8P8O - chains A and C of the 6 polymer chains in the assembly; structure by X-ray diffraction, 3.40 A resolution.

[Chain A (and C)]
Protein: Deoxyuridine 5'-triphosphate nucleotidohydrolase
From: Mycobacterium tuberculosis
Notes: EC 3.6.1.23; chain C of this document is another copy of the same molecule, construct and numbering; everything in this record applies to it too
UniProtKB: A0A045IIQ9 (A0A045IIQ9_MYCTX); numbering as in UniProt (aligned over 1-154)
Sequence (174 residues; row label = number of the first residue in the row; numbers below 1 keep their minus sign (Met-19 is residue -19)):
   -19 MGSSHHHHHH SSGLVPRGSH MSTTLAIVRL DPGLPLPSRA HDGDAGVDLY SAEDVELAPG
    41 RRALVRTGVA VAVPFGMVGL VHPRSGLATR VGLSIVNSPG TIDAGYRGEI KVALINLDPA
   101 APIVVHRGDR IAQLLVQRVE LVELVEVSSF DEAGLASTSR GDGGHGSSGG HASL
Disordered / not traced: -19 to 2, 132-154 (chain C: -19 to 1, 135-154)
Construct notes: initiating methionine (-19); expression tag (-18 to 0)
Reported in the primary citation:
  - catalytic residues: Asp83 (citing earlier work)
  - conformationally variable residues (loop rearrangement): Ser18 to Asp22
  - mutagenesis - A133DEL/G134DEL/L135DEL/A136DEL/S137DEL: decreased binding to StlWT
  - mutagenesis - A133DEL/G134DEL/L135DEL/A136DEL/S137DEL: decreased catalytic activity (citing earlier work)
  - specificity-determining residues: Tyr86 (citing earlier work)

[Interface between chain A and chain C]
Residue-residue contacts - 61 pairs, chain A then chain C:
  Thr3(A) - Glu123(C)
  Leu5(A) - Val122(C)  hydrophobic
  Leu5(A) - Glu123(C)  hydrogen bond (backbone-backbone)
  Leu5(A) - Leu124(C)  hydrophobic
  Leu5(A) - Val125(C)  hydrogen bond (backbone-backbone)
  Ala6(A) - Val125(C)
  Ala6(A) - Phe130(C)
  Ile7(A) - Val125(C)  hydrogen bond (backbone-backbone)
  Ile7(A) - Glu126(C)
  Ile7(A) - Val127(C)  hydrogen bond (backbone-backbone)
  Val8(A) - Val127(C)  hydrophobic
  Val8(A) - Ser128(C)
  Val8(A) - Ser129(C)
  Val8(A) - Phe130(C)  hydrophobic
  Arg9(A) - Glu126(C)  salt bridge
  Leu16(A) - Glu126(C)
  Pro17(A) - Leu124(C)
  Arg19(A) - Glu120(C)
  Arg19(A) - Leu121(C)
  Arg19(A) - Val122(C)  hydrogen bond (side chain-backbone)
  Asp22(A) - Phe55(C)
  Asp22(A) - Leu121(C)
  Gly23(A) - Phe55(C)
  Gly23(A) - Ala84(C)
  Gly23(A) - Leu121(C)
  Asp24(A) - Asp83(C)
  Asp24(A) - Leu121(C)
  Ala25(A) - Val58(C)  hydrophobic
  Ala25(A) - Asp83(C)  hydrogen bond (backbone-side chain)
  Ala25(A) - Val119(C)
  Ala50(A) - Phe130(C)
  Val51(A) - Phe130(C)
  Ala52(A) - Phe130(C)  hydrophobic
  Met57(A) - Glu120(C)
  His62(A) - Pro79(C)  hydrogen bond (side chain-backbone)
  His62(A) - Thr81(C)
  Pro63(A) - Pro79(C)
  Ser65(A) - Asn77(C)  hydrogen bond
  Ala68(A) - Arg42(C)  hydrogen bond (backbone-side chain)
  Ala68(A) - Val76(C)  hydrophobic
  Thr69(A) - Arg42(C)
  Thr69(A) - Leu44(C)
  Arg70(A) - Arg42(C)  hydrogen bond (backbone-side chain)
  Val71(A) - Arg42(C)  hydrogen bond (backbone-side chain)
  Gly72(A) - Arg42(C)
  Ser74(A) - Val76(C)  hydrogen bond (side chain-backbone)
  Ser78(A) - Ser78(C)
  Ser78(A) - Pro79(C)
  Arg87(A) - Phe130(C)
  Leu97(A) - Gly40(C)
  Leu97(A) - Val76(C)  hydrophobic
  Leu97(A) - Ile95(C)  hydrophobic
  Asp98(A) - Arg42(C)  salt bridge
  Pro99(A) - Gly40(C)
  Gln113(A) - Thr81(C)  hydrogen bond
  Val116(A) - Val119(C)
  Val116(A) - Glu120(C)  hydrogen bond (backbone-backbone)
  Gln117(A) - Val58(C)
  Gln117(A) - Gln117(C)  hydrogen bond
  Gln117(A) - Val119(C)
  Arg118(A) - Glu120(C)  salt bridge
Interface residues without a listed pair, chain A (40 interface residues in all): Thr4, Val27, Leu73, Pro79, Leu115
Interface residues without a listed pair, chain C (31 interface residues in all): Arg41, Leu60, Ala93, Arg118, Ala133

[In short]
40 residues of chain A face 31 of chain C across their interface; the contacts include 15 hydrogen bonds and 3
salt bridges. Polar contacts include Arg9(A)-Glu126(C), Asp98(A)-Arg42(C) and Arg118(A)-Glu120(C). From the
paper: the catalytic residue Asp83(A); A133DEL/G134DEL/L135DEL/A136DEL/S137DEL of chain A reduce binding to
StlWT.
Chain A and chain C are both Deoxyuridine 5'-triphosphate nucleotidohydrolase (Mycobacterium tuberculosis);
the structure, M. tuberculosis dUTPase - Stl1-159 (StlNT) complex structure, was determined by X-ray
diffraction together with 8CGA from the same study.
